PDB entry 2BOZ | X-ray diffraction, 2.40 A resolution | chains L and M of the 3 polymer chains in the assembly

# Chain L
Protein: Reaction center protein L chain
From: Rhodobacter sphaeroides
UniProt: P02954 (RCEL_RHOSH); residues 1-281 here = UniProt positions 1-281
Amino-acid sequence (281 residues; row label = number of the first residue in the row):
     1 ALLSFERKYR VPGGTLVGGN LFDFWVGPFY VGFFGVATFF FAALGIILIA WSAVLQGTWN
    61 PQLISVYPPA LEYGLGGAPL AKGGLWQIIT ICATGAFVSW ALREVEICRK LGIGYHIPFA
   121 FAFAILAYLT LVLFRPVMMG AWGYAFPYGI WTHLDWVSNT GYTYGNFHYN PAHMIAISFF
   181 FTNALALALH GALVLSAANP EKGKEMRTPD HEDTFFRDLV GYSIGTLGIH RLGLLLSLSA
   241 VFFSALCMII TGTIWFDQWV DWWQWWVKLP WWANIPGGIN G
Ion coordination: bacteriochlorophyll a Mg site 1 near H153 (its only coordinating residue here); bacteriochlorophyll a Mg site 2 near H173 (its only coordinating residue here); Fe ion: H190, H230 (shared with H219(M), E234(M), H266(M) of chain M)
Residues lining bound ligands:
  - bacteriochlorophyll a (BCL), molecule 1: I46, I49, F97, Y128, L131, F146, I150, W151, H153, L154, W156, V157
  - bacteriochlorophyll a (BCL), molecule 2: F97, F121, A124, I125, A127, Y128, L131, W156, V157, S158, T160, G161, Y162, N166, F167, H168, H173, A176, I177, F180, F181, V241, S244, A245, C247, M248
  - bacteriochlorophyll a (BCL), molecule 3: V157, Y162, H168, F181
  - bacteriochlorophyll a (BCL), molecule 4: H168, M174, I177, S178, F181, T182, L185
  - bacteriopheophytin a (BPH), molecule 1: T38, F41, A42, G45, I46, I49, I89, C92, A93, A96, F97, W100, E104, I117, A120, F121, F123, A124, Y128, F146, Y148, G149, I150, H153, F180, S237, L238, V241
  - bacteriopheophytin a (BPH), molecule 2: F181, A184, L185, A188, L189, F216, L219, V220
  - ubiquinone-10 (U10), molecule 1: V26, F29, Y30, V31, G35, T38, F39, W100, R103
  - ubiquinone-10 (U10), molecule 2: M174, I175, S178, F179, T182, L185, A186, L189, H190, L193, V194, E212, D213, F216, Y222, S223, I224, G225, T226, I229, L232, L236, W263

# Chain M
Protein: Reaction center protein M chain
From: Rhodobacter sphaeroides
UniProt: P02953 (RCEM_RHOSH); numbering as in UniProt (aligned over 1-307)
Amino-acid sequence (307 residues; row label = number of the first residue in the row):
     1 AEYQNIFSQV QVRGPADLGM TEDVNLANRS GVGPFSTLLG WFGNAQLGPI YLGSLGVLSL
    61 FSGLMWFFTI GIWFWYQAGW NPAVFLRDLF FFSLEPPAPE YGLSFAAPLK EGGLWLIASF
   121 FMFVAVWSWW GRTYLRAQAL GMGKHTAWAF LSAIWLWMVL GFIRPILMGS WSEAVPYGIF
   181 SHLDWTNNFS LVHGNLFYNP FHLLSIAFLY GSALLFAMHG ATILAVSRFG GERELEQIAD
   241 RGTAAERAAL FWRWTMGFNA TMEGIHRWAI WMAVLVTLTG GIGILLSGTV VDNWYVWGQN
   301 HGMAPLN
Disordered / not traced: 304-307
Sequence notes: engineered mutation L203 (Gly in P11846)
Ion coordination: bacteriochlorophyll a Mg site 1 near H182 (its only coordinating residue here); bacteriochlorophyll a Mg site 2 near H202 (its only coordinating residue here); Fe ion: H219, E234, H266 (shared with H190(L), H230(L) of chain L)
Residues lining bound ligands:
  - bacteriochlorophyll a (BCL), molecule 1: W66, F67, L89, M122, W157, L160, V175, I179, H182, L183, W185, T186
  - bacteriochlorophyll a (BCL), molecule 2: W66, M122, V126, F150, A153, I154, L156, W157, L160, W185, T186, N187, F189, S190, N195, L196, F197, H202, S205, I206, L209, Y210, V276, T277, G280, G281, I284
  - bacteriochlorophyll a (BCL), molecule 3: T186, L209, Y210
  - bacteriochlorophyll a (BCL), molecule 4: F197, L203, I206, A207, Y210, G211, L214
  - bacteriopheophytin a (BPH), molecule 1: S59, G63, L64, W66, F67, A125, V126, W129, T133, T146, A149, F150, S152, A153, A273, V274, T277
  - bacteriopheophytin a (BPH), molecule 2: Y210, A213, L214, A217, M218, W252, T255, M256
  - speroidenone (SPN): W66, F67, F68, I70, G71, F74, W75, F85, L89, F105, W115, L116, S119, F120, M122, F123, W157, M158, L160, G161, F162, W171, V175, P176, Y177, G178, I179, H182
  - ubiquinone-10 (U10): L214, L215, M218, H219, T222, I223, A245, A248, A249, W252, M256, F258, N259, A260, T261, M262, I265, W268, M272

# Chain L / chain M interface
Contacting residue pairs - 216 pairs, chain L then chain M:
  A1(L) - R253(M)  hydrogen bond (backbone-side chain)
  L3(L) - L250(M)  hydrophobic
  L3(L) - R253(M)
  L3(L) - N259(M)
  F5(L) - R241(M)
  F5(L) - E246(M)
  F5(L) - L250(M)  hydrophobic
  E6(L) - L250(M)
  E6(L) - R253(M)
  E6(L) - W254(M)  hydrogen bond
  K8(L) - E246(M)  salt bridge
  Y9(L) - T243(M)  hydrogen bond
  Y9(L) - E246(M)  hydrogen bond
  Y9(L) - R247(M)
  Y9(L) - L250(M)  hydrophobic
  Y9(L) - W254(M)
  R10(L) - W254(M)
  W25(L) - W254(M)
  P28(L) - R253(M)
  P28(L) - W254(M)
  P28(L) - G257(M)
  F29(L) - W254(M)
  F29(L) - T255(M)
  F29(L) - M256(M)
  F29(L) - G257(M)
  Y30(L) - W254(M)  hydrogen bond (backbone-backbone)
  W100(L) - T255(M)
  R103(L) - W254(M)  hydrogen bond (side chain-backbone)
  R103(L) - T255(M)  hydrogen bond (side chain-backbone)
  E104(L) - F251(M)
  E104(L) - T255(M)
  I107(L) - F251(M)  hydrophobic
  I107(L) - W254(M)
  I107(L) - T255(M)
  C108(L) - F251(M)  hydrophobic
  K110(L) - W254(M)
  L111(L) - R247(M)  hydrogen bond (backbone-side chain)
  L111(L) - L250(M)
  L111(L) - F251(M)
  L111(L) - W254(M)  hydrophobic
  G112(L) - R228(M)  hydrogen bond (backbone-side chain)
  G112(L) - F229(M)
  I113(L) - A225(M)
  I113(L) - V226(M)  hydrophobic
  I113(L) - R228(M)
  I113(L) - F229(M)  hydrophobic
  I113(L) - R247(M)
  I113(L) - F251(M)  hydrophobic
  G114(L) - A225(M)  hydrogen bond (backbone-backbone)
  G114(L) - R228(M)
  Y115(L) - E2(M)
  H116(L) - Q4(M)  hydrogen bond (side chain-backbone)
  H116(L) - A221(M)
  H116(L) - L224(M)
  H116(L) - A225(M)
  I117(L) - A221(M)  hydrophobic
  I117(L) - T222(M)
  I117(L) - F251(M)  hydrophobic
  I117(L) - W252(M)  hydrophobic
  W151(L) - L203(M)  hydrophobic
  L154(L) - L203(M)  hydrophobic
  Y162(L) - N187(M)  hydrogen bond
  Y162(L) - L191(M)
  N166(L) - L183(M)
  N166(L) - N187(M)
  H168(L) - L183(M)  hydrogen bond (side chain-backbone)
  H168(L) - T186(M)
  H168(L) - N187(M)
  Y169(L) - F180(M)
  Y169(L) - D184(M)  hydrogen bond
  M174(L) - F180(M)  hydrophobic
  M174(L) - L183(M)  hydrophobic
  F180(L) - L209(M)
  F180(L) - A213(M)  hydrophobic
  N183(L) - S212(M)
  N183(L) - A213(M)  hydrogen bond (side chain-backbone)
  N183(L) - F216(M)
  A184(L) - A273(M)
  A186(L) - F216(M)
  L187(L) - S212(M)
  L187(L) - F216(M)
  L187(L) - A269(M)  hydrophobic
  A188(L) - A273(M)
  H190(L) - H219(M)
  H190(L) - E234(M)  salt bridge
  H190(L) - H266(M)  hydrogen bond
  G191(L) - H266(M)
  A192(L) - H145(M)
  A192(L) - T146(M)
  A192(L) - I270(M)  hydrophobic
  V194(L) - E234(M)
  V194(L) - L235(M)
  V194(L) - H266(M)
  L195(L) - H145(M)
  L195(L) - E263(M)
  L195(L) - H266(M)
  L195(L) - I270(M)  hydrophobic
  S196(L) - M142(M)
  S196(L) - G143(M)  hydrogen bond (backbone-backbone)
  S196(L) - H145(M)
  A197(L) - M142(M)  hydrophobic
  A197(L) - L235(M)  hydrophobic
  A198(L) - L235(M)
  N199(L) - G143(M)  hydrogen bond (backbone-backbone)
  N199(L) - H145(M)
  N199(L) - E263(M)  hydrogen bond
  N199(L) - R267(M)  hydrogen bond
  P200(L) - G141(M)
  P200(L) - G143(M)
  E201(L) - Q138(M)
  E201(L) - G141(M)  hydrogen bond (backbone-backbone)
  E201(L) - M142(M)
  E201(L) - K144(M)  salt bridge
  K204(L) - G141(M)
  M206(L) - L235(M)
  M206(L) - I238(M)  hydrophobic
  R207(L) - E22(M)  salt bridge
  R207(L) - L140(M)  hydrogen bond (side chain-backbone)
  R207(L) - G141(M)
  R207(L) - M142(M)
  R207(L) - L235(M)
  T208(L) - L235(M)
  P209(L) - L235(M)
  D210(L) - M20(M)
  H211(L) - M20(M)
  H211(L) - E22(M)  salt bridge
  H211(L) - M142(M)
  E212(L) - L235(M)
  D213(L) - N44(M)
  T214(L) - G19(M)
  T214(L) - M20(M)  hydrogen bond (side chain-backbone)
  T214(L) - R29(M)
  T214(L) - L140(M)
  F215(L) - T133(M)
  F215(L) - R136(M)
  F215(L) - A137(M)
  F215(L) - L140(M)  hydrophobic
  F215(L) - M142(M)  hydrophobic
  F215(L) - T146(M)
  R217(L) - D17(M)
  R217(L) - N44(M)
  R217(L) - Q46(M)
  R217(L) - G48(M)
  R217(L) - P49(M)
  R217(L) - I50(M)
  D218(L) - V24(M)
  D218(L) - R29(M)  salt bridge
  D218(L) - I50(M)
  D218(L) - Y51(M)  hydrogen bond (backbone-backbone)
  D218(L) - R132(M)  hydrogen bond (backbone-side chain)
  L219(L) - W129(M)
  L219(L) - R132(M)  hydrogen bond (backbone-side chain)
  V220(L) - I50(M)
  G221(L) - L47(M)
  G221(L) - G48(M)  hydrogen bond (backbone-backbone)
  G221(L) - I50(M)
  Y222(L) - L39(M)  hydrophobic
  Y222(L) - G43(M)
  Y222(L) - N44(M)  hydrogen bond (side chain-backbone)
  Y222(L) - Q46(M)
  Y222(L) - L47(M)  hydrophobic
  S223(L) - N44(M)
  I224(L) - G43(M)
  I224(L) - N44(M)  hydrogen bond (backbone-backbone)
  G225(L) - N44(M)  hydrogen bond (backbone-side chain)
  T226(L) - E232(M)
  L227(L) - N5(M)
  L227(L) - L224(M)  hydrophobic
  L227(L) - E232(M)
  G228(L) - F42(M)
  I229(L) - F216(M)
  H230(L) - H219(M)  hydrogen bond
  H230(L) - G220(M)
  H230(L) - I223(M)
  H230(L) - E234(M)  salt bridge
  R231(L) - N5(M)  hydrogen bond
  R231(L) - I6(M)  hydrogen bond (side chain-backbone)
  R231(L) - F7(M)
  R231(L) - S8(M)  hydrogen bond
  R231(L) - W41(M)  hydrogen bond (side chain-backbone)
  R231(L) - F42(M)  hydrogen bond (side chain-backbone)
  R231(L) - L224(M)
  L232(L) - F42(M)
  G233(L) - F216(M)
  L234(L) - A217(M)
  L234(L) - L224(M)  hydrophobic
  L235(L) - F42(M)  hydrophobic
  S237(L) - A213(M)
  S237(L) - A217(M)
  W263(L) - F90(M)  hydrophobic
  W263(L) - F180(M)  hydrophobic
  W266(L) - L86(M)  hydrogen bond (side chain-backbone)
  W266(L) - R87(M)  hydrogen bond (side chain-backbone)
  V267(L) - R87(M)
  V267(L) - F91(M)  hydrophobic
  W272(L) - A83(M)
  W272(L) - L86(M)  hydrophobic
  W272(L) - R87(M)  hydrogen bond (backbone-side chain)
  A273(L) - R87(M)
  I275(L) - N81(M)
  I275(L) - A83(M)  hydrophobic
  I275(L) - V84(M)  hydrophobic
  I275(L) - R87(M)  hydrogen bond (backbone-side chain)
  P276(L) - V84(M)
  G277(L) - V84(M)
  G277(L) - R87(M)  hydrogen bond (backbone-side chain)
  G278(L) - Q77(M)
  G278(L) - V84(M)
  G278(L) - D88(M)
  I279(L) - D88(M)  hydrogen bond (backbone-side chain)
  I279(L) - F91(M)  hydrophobic
  I279(L) - F92(M)  hydrophobic
  N280(L) - R87(M)
  N280(L) - D88(M)  hydrogen bond (backbone-side chain)
  N280(L) - F91(M)
  G281(L) - R87(M)
Also at the interface, not in a pair above, chain L (98 interface residues in all): A120, V157, S158, F181, L189, L193, L238
Also at the interface, not in a pair above, chain M (101 interface residues in all): Y3, A78, A149, N195, F197, M218, S227, A239, A249, M272

# In short
98 residues of chain L and 101 residues of chain M are in contact, with 43 hydrogen bonds and 7 salt bridges.
Among the polar pairs are K8(L)-E246(M), H190(L)-E234(M) and E201(L)-K144(M).
Chain L is Reaction center protein L chain and chain M is Reaction center protein M chain, both from
Rhodobacter sphaeroides; the structure, Photosynthetic Reaction Center Mutant With Gly M203 Replaced With Leu,
was determined by X-ray diffraction.
